PDB entry 4NRQ | X-ray diffraction, 2.50 A resolution | chain A

== Chain A ==
Molecule: RNA demethylase ALKBH5
Organism: Homo sapiens
Notes: EC 1.14.11.-
UniProt: Q6P6C2 (ALKB5_HUMAN); numbering as in UniProt (aligned over 66-292)
Chain sequence (230 residues; row label = number of the first residue in the row):
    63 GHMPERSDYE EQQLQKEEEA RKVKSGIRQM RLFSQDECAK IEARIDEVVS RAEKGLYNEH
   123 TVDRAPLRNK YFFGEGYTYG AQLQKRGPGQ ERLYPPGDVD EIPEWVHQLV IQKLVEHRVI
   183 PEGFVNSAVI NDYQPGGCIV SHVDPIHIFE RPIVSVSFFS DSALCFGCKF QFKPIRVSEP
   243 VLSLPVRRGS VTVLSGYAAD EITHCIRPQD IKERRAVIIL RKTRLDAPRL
Not modelled in the structure: 63-72, 141-150
Cystine bridges: Cys-230/Cys-267
Differences from the reference sequence: expression tag (63-65)
Ion coordination: Mn2+: His-204, Asp-206, His-266 (together with pyridine-2,4-dicarboxylic acid)
Small-molecule neighbours: pyridine-2,4-dicarboxylic acid (PD2): Lys-132, Asn-193, Tyr-195, Ile-201, His-204, Asp-206, Leu-226, His-266, Ile-268, Arg-277, Val-279, Ile-281
From the paper describing this entry:
  - binding site for pyridine-2,4-dicarboxylic acid: Tyr-195, Arg-277
  - mutagenesis - R130A, Y141A, Y195A, H204A, R277A/R283A: abolished catalytic activity
  - mutagenesis - K132A, Y139A (less than 2%), H209A/I210A (less than 1%), F232D/Q233D/F234E, R269E/Q271E: decreased catalytic activity
  - mutagenesis - C230S: unchanged catalytic activity on single-stranded nucleic acids
  - mutagenesis - C230S: increased catalytic activity on double-stranded nucleic acids
  - mutagenesis - C230S: increased binding to dsDNA
  - mutagenesis - Q146A/K147D/R148D, Q146A/K147A/R148A: decreased catalytic activity on ssDNA
  - mutagenesis - K231A/K235A, K231E/K235E, R269A/Q271A: unchanged catalytic activity
  - mutagenesis - F232A/F234A: decreased catalytic activity on m6A-containing ssDNA
  - disease-associated variants - E153G: unchanged catalytic activity
  - post-translational modification sites: Lys-132 (citing earlier work)
  - specificity-determining residues: Cys-230

== In short ==
Chain A binds pyridine-2,4-dicarboxylic acid. The Mn2+ site is built by His-204, Asp-206 and His-266. From the
paper: a binding site for pyridine-2,4-dicarboxylic acid at Tyr-195 and Arg-277; R130A, Y141A and Y195A, among
others, abolish catalytic activity; 18 substitutions were tested in all.
Chain A is RNA demethylase ALKBH5 (Homo sapiens); the structure, Crystal structure of human ALKBH5 in complex
with pyridine-2,4-dicarboxylate, was determined by X-ray diffraction together with 4NRM, 4NRO, 4NRP and 4O7X
from the same study.
